Entry 7D9W (X-ray diffraction, 1.90 A resolution); this record covers chains A and B.

== Chain A ==
Name: Gamma-glutamyltransferase 1 Threonine peptidase. MEROPS family T03
Source organism: Pseudomonas nitroreducens
Notes: fragment: L-subunit
UniProt: A0A239KXH0 (A0A239KXH0_9PSED); residues 1-371 here = UniProt positions 1-371
Sequence (371 residues; row label = number of the first residue in the row):
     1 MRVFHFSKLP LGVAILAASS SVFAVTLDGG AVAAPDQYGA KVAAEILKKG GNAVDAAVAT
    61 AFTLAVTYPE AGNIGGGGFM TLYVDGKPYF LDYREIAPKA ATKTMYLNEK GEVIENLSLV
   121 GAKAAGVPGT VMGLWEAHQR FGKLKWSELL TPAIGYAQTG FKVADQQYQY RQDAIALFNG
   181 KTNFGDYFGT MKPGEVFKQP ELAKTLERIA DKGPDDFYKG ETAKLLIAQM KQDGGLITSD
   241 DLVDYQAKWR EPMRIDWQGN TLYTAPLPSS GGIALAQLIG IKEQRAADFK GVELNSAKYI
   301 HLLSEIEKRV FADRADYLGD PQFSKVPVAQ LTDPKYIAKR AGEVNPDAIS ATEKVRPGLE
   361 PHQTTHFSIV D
Disordered / not traced: 1-25, 361-371

== Chain B ==
Name: Gamma-glutamyltransferase 1 Threonine peptidase. MEROPS family T03
Source organism: Pseudomonas nitroreducens
Notes: fragment: S-subunit
UniProt: A0A239KXH0 (A0A239KXH0_9PSED); numbering as in UniProt (aligned over 364-557)
Sequence (194 residues; each row starts with the number of its first residue):
   364 TTHFSIVDKD GNAVSNTYTL NWDFGSGVVV KGAGFLLNDE MDDFSSKPGV ANAFGVVGSD
   424 ANAIEPGKRM LSSMSPSIVT RDGHVSLVLG TPGGSRIFTS IFQVLNNVYD FHLPLEKAVA
   484 AQRVHHQLLP KDTIYYDAYA PLTGKVADEL KAMGYTLEDQ GWNMGDIQAI RVNGKALETA
   544 SDPRGRGVGM VVKP
Residues lining bound ligands:
  - 6-diazenyl-5-oxo-L-norleucine (DON): Thr364, Thr382, Asn384, Glu403, Asp406, Phe417, Ser435, Ser436, Met437, Pro455, Gly456, Gly457, Ile460
  - glycine (GLY): Thr364, Trp385, Asp386, Phe417, Pro455, Gly456, Gly457, Trp525

== How chain A and chain B interact ==
Contacting residue pairs (327):
  Thr26(A) - Lys372(B)
  Leu27(A) - Val370(B)  hydrophobic
  Leu27(A) - Asp371(B)
  Leu27(A) - Lys372(B)  hydrogen bond (backbone-backbone)
  Leu27(A) - Gly374(B)
  Leu27(A) - Val535(B)  hydrophobic
  Leu27(A) - Gly537(B)
  Leu27(A) - Lys538(B)
  Asp28(A) - Lys538(B)  hydrogen bond (backbone-backbone)
  Asp28(A) - Pro557(B)
  Gly29(A) - Asp371(B)
  Gly29(A) - Lys372(B)
  Gly29(A) - Leu540(B)
  Gly29(A) - Val555(B)
  Gly29(A) - Pro557(B)
  Gly30(A) - Val370(B)
  Gly30(A) - Val554(B)
  Gly30(A) - Val555(B)  hydrogen bond (backbone-backbone)
  Ala31(A) - Ile369(B)
  Ala31(A) - Val370(B)  hydrogen bond (backbone-backbone)
  Ala31(A) - Ile533(B)
  Ala31(A) - Leu540(B)  hydrophobic
  Ala31(A) - Thr542(B)
  Ala31(A) - Met553(B)
  Val32(A) - Ser368(B)
  Val32(A) - Ile369(B)  hydrophobic
  Val32(A) - Ile533(B)
  Val32(A) - Thr542(B)
  Val32(A) - Gly552(B)
  Val32(A) - Met553(B)  hydrogen bond (backbone-backbone)
  Ala33(A) - Phe367(B)
  Ala33(A) - Ser368(B)  hydrogen bond (backbone-backbone)
  Ala33(A) - Gln531(B)
  Ala33(A) - Ala532(B)
  Ala33(A) - Ala543(B)
  Ala33(A) - Val551(B)
  Ala34(A) - Gln531(B)
  Ala34(A) - Gly550(B)
  Ala34(A) - Val551(B)  hydrogen bond (backbone-backbone)
  Pro35(A) - Thr365(B)
  Pro35(A) - His366(B)
  Pro35(A) - Phe367(B)
  Pro35(A) - Gln531(B)
  Pro35(A) - Arg549(B)
  Pro35(A) - Gly550(B)  hydrogen bond (backbone-backbone)
  Asp36(A) - Arg549(B)
  Asp36(A) - Gly550(B)
  Gln37(A) - Val551(B)
  Ala40(A) - Val551(B)
  Ala40(A) - Met553(B)
  Ala44(A) - Val555(B)
  Leu47(A) - Asp371(B)
  Leu47(A) - Val555(B)  hydrophobic
  Asn52(A) - Asp371(B)
  Ala53(A) - Ile369(B)  hydrophobic
  Ala53(A) - Asp371(B)  hydrogen bond (backbone-side chain)
  Ala53(A) - Asn375(B)
  Ala53(A) - Val377(B)
  Val54(A) - Val377(B)  hydrophobic
  Ala56(A) - Ile369(B)
  Ala57(A) - Phe367(B)
  Ala57(A) - Ile369(B)
  Ala57(A) - Val377(B)  hydrophobic
  Thr60(A) - Phe367(B)
  Ala61(A) - Phe367(B)
  Ala61(A) - Tyr381(B)  hydrogen bond (backbone-side chain)
  Leu64(A) - Phe367(B)  hydrophobic
  Leu64(A) - Tyr381(B)
  Ala65(A) - Tyr381(B)
  Tyr68(A) - Thr365(B)
  Tyr68(A) - Asp529(B)
  Tyr68(A) - Arg549(B)
  Pro69(A) - Leu383(B)
  Pro69(A) - Leu399(B)
  Glu70(A) - Leu383(B)
  Glu70(A) - Trp385(B)
  Glu70(A) - Asp386(B)
  Glu70(A) - Phe387(B)  hydrogen bond (backbone-backbone)
  Glu70(A) - Arg549(B)  salt bridge
  Ala71(A) - Thr364(B)
  Ala71(A) - Thr365(B)
  Ala71(A) - Thr382(B)
  Ala71(A) - Leu383(B)
  Gly72(A) - Thr365(B)
  Gly72(A) - Tyr381(B)
  Asn73(A) - Tyr381(B)
  Asn73(A) - Thr382(B)  hydrogen bond (side chain-backbone)
  Asn73(A) - Leu383(B)
  Ile74(A) - Phe398(B)  hydrophobic
  Gly75(A) - Leu383(B)
  Gly75(A) - Phe398(B)
  Gly75(A) - Leu399(B)
  Gly75(A) - Leu400(B)
  Gly75(A) - Asn401(B)  hydrogen bond (backbone-side chain)
  Gly76(A) - Thr382(B)
  Gly76(A) - Leu383(B)
  Gly76(A) - Asn401(B)
  Gly77(A) - Tyr381(B)
  Gly77(A) - Thr382(B)  hydrogen bond (backbone-backbone)
  Gly78(A) - Thr380(B)
  Gly78(A) - Tyr381(B)
  Gly78(A) - Met437(B)
  Phe79(A) - Asn379(B)
  Phe79(A) - Thr380(B)  hydrogen bond (backbone-backbone)
  Phe79(A) - Ser435(B)
  Phe79(A) - Met437(B)
  Phe79(A) - Pro439(B)
  Met80(A) - Val377(B)  hydrophobic
  Met80(A) - Ser378(B)
  Met80(A) - Asn379(B)
  Thr81(A) - Val377(B)
  Thr81(A) - Ser378(B)  hydrogen bond (backbone-backbone)
  Thr81(A) - Pro439(B)  hydrogen bond (side chain-backbone)
  Thr81(A) - Ile441(B)
  Leu82(A) - Ala376(B)
  Leu82(A) - Ile441(B)
  Tyr83(A) - Asn375(B)
  Tyr83(A) - Ala376(B)  hydrogen bond (backbone-backbone)
  Tyr83(A) - Ile441(B)
  Tyr83(A) - Thr443(B)
  Tyr83(A) - Gly446(B)  hydrogen bond (side chain-backbone)
  Tyr83(A) - Val448(B)  hydrophobic
  Val84(A) - Asn375(B)
  Asp85(A) - Asn375(B)  hydrogen bond (backbone-side chain)
  Asp92(A) - Arg432(B)  salt bridge
  Tyr93(A) - Asn379(B)  hydrogen bond
  Tyr93(A) - Tyr381(B)
  Arg94(A) - Glu403(B)  salt bridge
  Arg94(A) - Asp406(B)  salt bridge
  Arg94(A) - Arg432(B)
  Arg94(A) - Met433(B)  hydrogen bond (side chain-backbone)
  Arg94(A) - Leu434(B)  hydrogen bond (side chain-backbone)
  Arg94(A) - Ser435(B)
  Arg94(A) - Met437(B)
  Glu95(A) - Asn401(B)  hydrogen bond
  Glu95(A) - Glu403(B)
  Glu95(A) - Arg432(B)
  Glu95(A) - Met433(B)
  Ile96(A) - Gly430(B)
  Ile96(A) - Lys431(B)
  Ile96(A) - Arg432(B)
  Ala97(A) - Met404(B)  hydrophobic
  Ala97(A) - Phe407(B)  hydrophobic
  Ala97(A) - Glu428(B)
  Ala97(A) - Pro429(B)
  Ala97(A) - Gly430(B)  hydrogen bond (backbone-backbone)
  Ala97(A) - Lys431(B)  hydrogen bond (backbone-backbone)
  Pro98(A) - Pro429(B)
  Lys99(A) - Pro429(B)
  Ala101(A) - Ile427(B)  hydrophobic
  Ala101(A) - Pro429(B)
  Thr102(A) - Ile427(B)
  Lys103(A) - Ser409(B)
  Lys103(A) - Ile427(B)
  Met105(A) - Ile427(B)  hydrophobic
  Tyr106(A) - Met404(B)
  Tyr106(A) - Ser409(B)
  Tyr106(A) - Ile427(B)  hydrophobic
  Leu107(A) - Ser409(B)
  Gly111(A) - Lys410(B)
  Val113(A) - Lys410(B)
  Ser118(A) - Asp402(B)
  Ser118(A) - Asp405(B)  hydrogen bond
  Leu119(A) - Trp385(B)
  Leu119(A) - Gly388(B)
  Leu119(A) - Ser389(B)
  Leu119(A) - Asp402(B)
  Leu119(A) - Asp405(B)
  Val120(A) - Ser389(B)
  Gly121(A) - Ser389(B)  hydrogen bond (backbone-backbone)
  Gly121(A) - Val391(B)
  Ala122(A) - Val391(B)
  Ala124(A) - Asn401(B)
  Ala124(A) - Asp402(B)
  Ala124(A) - Glu403(B)  hydrogen bond (backbone-backbone)
  Ala124(A) - Met404(B)  hydrogen bond (backbone-backbone)
  Ala125(A) - Asn401(B)
  Ala125(A) - Met404(B)
  Gly126(A) - Asn401(B)  hydrogen bond (backbone-side chain)
  Gly126(A) - Met404(B)
  Thr130(A) - Tyr381(B)
  Ala164(A) - Arg549(B)
  Gln167(A) - Arg549(B)
  Tyr170(A) - Asp386(B)
  Tyr170(A) - Phe387(B)
  Arg171(A) - Phe387(B)
  Ala174(A) - Phe387(B)  hydrophobic
  Phe178(A) - Phe387(B)
  Phe178(A) - Gly388(B)
  Phe178(A) - Ser389(B)
  Phe178(A) - Gly390(B)
  Thr182(A) - Ser389(B)
  Thr182(A) - Gly390(B)  hydrogen bond (side chain-backbone)
  Asn183(A) - Gly390(B)
  Asn183(A) - Val391(B)
  Asn183(A) - Val392(B)  hydrogen bond (side chain-backbone)
  Phe184(A) - Phe387(B)  hydrophobic
  Phe184(A) - Gly390(B)  hydrogen bond (backbone-backbone)
  Phe184(A) - Leu399(B)  hydrophobic
  Tyr187(A) - Val392(B)  hydrophobic
  Tyr187(A) - Lys394(B)
  Tyr187(A) - Gly395(B)  hydrogen bond (side chain-backbone)
  Phe188(A) - Val392(B)  hydrophobic
  Phe188(A) - Leu399(B)  hydrophobic
  Glu201(A) - Gly395(B)  hydrogen bond (side chain-backbone)
  Glu201(A) - Ala396(B)  hydrogen bond (side chain-backbone)
  Glu201(A) - Gly397(B)
  Leu202(A) - Ala396(B)  hydrogen bond (backbone-backbone)
  Thr205(A) - Ala396(B)  hydrogen bond (side chain-backbone)
  Phe217(A) - Phe398(B)  hydrophobic
  Thr222(A) - Phe398(B)
  Leu225(A) - Val393(B)
  Leu225(A) - Lys394(B)
  Leu225(A) - Gly395(B)
  Leu225(A) - Ala396(B)
  Leu226(A) - Val393(B)
  Gln229(A) - Val391(B)
  Gln229(A) - Val392(B)
  Gln229(A) - Val393(B)
  Gln229(A) - Lys394(B)  hydrogen bond (side chain-backbone)
  Met230(A) - Leu400(B)  hydrophobic
  Asp233(A) - Val391(B)
  Tyr245(A) - Arg432(B)  hydrogen bond
  Gln246(A) - Arg432(B)  hydrogen bond (backbone-side chain)
  Ala247(A) - Arg432(B)
  Lys248(A) - Arg432(B)
  Arg250(A) - Arg432(B)
  Trp257(A) - Tyr472(B)  hydrophobic
  Gly259(A) - Arg444(B)
  Asn260(A) - Val442(B)
  Asn260(A) - Thr443(B)
  Asn260(A) - Arg444(B)
  Asn260(A) - Tyr472(B)
  Thr261(A) - Ile441(B)
  Thr261(A) - Val442(B)
  Thr261(A) - Thr443(B)  hydrogen bond (backbone-backbone)
  Leu262(A) - Ser440(B)
  Leu262(A) - Ile441(B)
  Leu262(A) - Val442(B)  hydrophobic
  Tyr263(A) - Ser440(B)
  Tyr263(A) - Ile441(B)  hydrogen bond (backbone-backbone)
  Tyr263(A) - Thr443(B)
  Thr264(A) - Ser438(B)
  Thr264(A) - Pro439(B)
  Thr264(A) - Ser440(B)  hydrogen bond
  Ala265(A) - Met437(B)
  Ala265(A) - Pro439(B)
  Pro268(A) - Arg432(B)
  Pro268(A) - Leu434(B)
  Pro268(A) - Ser435(B)  hydrogen bond (backbone-backbone)
  Ser269(A) - Ser435(B)
  Ser269(A) - Ser436(B)
  Ser269(A) - Met437(B)  hydrogen bond (side chain-backbone)
  Ser270(A) - Leu434(B)
  Ser270(A) - Ser435(B)  hydrogen bond (backbone-backbone)
  Ser270(A) - Ser436(B)
  Ser270(A) - Phe461(B)
  Gly271(A) - Ser438(B)
  Gly271(A) - Phe461(B)
  Ala274(A) - Phe461(B)  hydrophobic
  Leu275(A) - Phe461(B)
  Leu275(A) - Phe465(B)
  Leu278(A) - Phe465(B)
  Ile279(A) - Phe465(B)
  Lys282(A) - Phe465(B)
  Lys282(A) - Asn469(B)
  Lys282(A) - Asp473(B)  salt bridge
  Val292(A) - Phe474(B)
  Leu294(A) - Asn470(B)
  Leu294(A) - Phe474(B)
  Leu294(A) - Leu476(B)  hydrophobic
  Asn295(A) - Gln485(B)  hydrogen bond (side chain-backbone)
  Asn295(A) - Val509(B)
  Ala297(A) - Val509(B)
  Ala297(A) - Glu512(B)
  Ala297(A) - Leu513(B)
  Tyr299(A) - Asn469(B)  hydrogen bond
  Tyr299(A) - Phe474(B)  hydrophobic
  Ile300(A) - Val487(B)  hydrophobic
  Ile300(A) - Leu505(B)  hydrophobic
  Ile300(A) - Leu513(B)  hydrophobic
  His301(A) - Met516(B)
  His301(A) - Tyr518(B)  hydrogen bond
  Leu303(A) - Phe465(B)  hydrophobic
  Leu303(A) - Gln466(B)
  Ser304(A) - His489(B)
  Ser304(A) - Ile497(B)
  Ser304(A) - Tyr518(B)
  Glu307(A) - Thr462(B)
  Glu307(A) - His489(B)  hydrogen bond (side chain-backbone)
  Lys308(A) - His489(B)  hydrogen bond
  Lys308(A) - Leu491(B)
  Lys308(A) - Asp495(B)  salt bridge
  Phe311(A) - Val419(B)  hydrophobic
  Phe311(A) - Ser458(B)
  Phe311(A) - Phe461(B)  hydrophobic
  Phe311(A) - His488(B)
  Phe311(A) - His489(B)
  Phe311(A) - Gln490(B)
  Ala312(A) - Leu491(B)
  Arg314(A) - Val419(B)
  Arg314(A) - Leu434(B)
  Arg314(A) - Ser435(B)
  Arg314(A) - Ser436(B)  hydrogen bond
  Ala315(A) - Val420(B)
  Ala315(A) - Gly421(B)
  Ala315(A) - Ser422(B)
  Tyr317(A) - Ala424(B)
  Leu318(A) - Ala424(B)
  Leu318(A) - Asn425(B)
  Leu318(A) - Leu434(B)  hydrophobic
  Gly319(A) - Ala424(B)
  Gly319(A) - Leu434(B)
  Asp320(A) - Lys431(B)
  Asp320(A) - Arg432(B)  hydrogen bond (side chain-backbone)
  Phe323(A) - Glu428(B)
  Phe323(A) - Pro429(B)
  Phe323(A) - Gly430(B)
  Phe323(A) - Lys431(B)
  Asp347(A) - Met516(B)
  Ile349(A) - Asp495(B)
  Ile349(A) - Met516(B)
  Ile349(A) - Gly517(B)
  Ile349(A) - Tyr518(B)
  Thr352(A) - Leu491(B)
  Thr352(A) - Lys494(B)
  Thr352(A) - Asp495(B)  hydrogen bond
Interface residues without a listed pair, chain A (154 interface residues in all): Lys41, Ala43, Lys48, Thr67, Phe90, Lys123, Pro128, Gln166, Met191, Arg208, Gln258, Leu267, Glu293, Ser296, Glu305, Val310, Asp316, Ser324, Ala348, Ser350, Val355
Interface residues without a listed pair, chain B (126 interface residues in all): Asp373, Asn384, Val413, Ala416, His447, Ile464, Leu468, Leu492, Ala539, Ser544, Lys556

== Overview ==
The interface between chain A and chain B involves 154 residues on one side and 126 on the other, with 56
hydrogen bonds and 6 salt bridges. Polar contacts include Glu70(A)-Arg549(B), Asp92(A)-Arg432(B) and
Arg94(A)-Glu403(B). Chain B binds 6-diazenyl-5-oxo-L-norleucine and glycine.
Here chain A is Gamma-glutamyltransferase 1 Threonine peptidase. MEROPS family T03 and chain B is
Gamma-glutamyltransferase 1 Threonine peptidase. MEROPS family T03, both from Pseudomonas nitroreducens. Entry
7D9W (Gamma-glutamyltranspeptidase from Pseudomonas nitroreducens complexed with L-DON) was determined by
X-ray diffraction together with 7D9E and 7D9X from the same study.
